Entry 7YGY (X-ray diffraction, 2.60 A resolution); this record covers chain A.

[Chain A]
Protein: EF-hand domain-containing protein D2
Source organism: Homo sapiens
Reference sequence: Q96C19 (EFHD2_HUMAN); residues 70-184 here = UniProt positions 70-184
Chain sequence (120 residues; numbered 65 to 184; the number before each row is that of its first residue):
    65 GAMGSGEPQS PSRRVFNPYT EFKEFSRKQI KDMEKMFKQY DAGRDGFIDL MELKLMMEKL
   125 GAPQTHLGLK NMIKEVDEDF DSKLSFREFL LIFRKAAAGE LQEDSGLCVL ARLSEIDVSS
Not modelled in the structure: 65-81, 181-184
Sequence notes: expression tag (65-69)
UniProt features mapped onto this chain:
  - binding site (Ca(2+)): Asp105, Asp109, Glu116, Asp141, Asp143, Asp145, Lys147, Glu152
  - modified residue: Ser74 (Phosphoserine), Ser76 (Phosphoserine), Tyr83 (Phosphotyrosine)
Bound ions: Zn2+ site 1: Asp105, Asp109, Phe111, Glu116; Zn2+ site 2: His130, Lys134, Glu167, Glu179; Zn2+ site 3: Asp141, Asp143, Asp145, Lys147, Glu152
Reported in the primary citation:
  - Zn2+ coordination through a water molecule: Ser149

[Overview]
Asp105, Asp109, Phe111 and Glu116 form the Zn2+ site 1. His130, Lys134, Glu167 and Glu179 coordinate Zn2+ site
2. UniProt lists 8 Ca2+-binding residues. The paper reports water-mediated Zn2+ coordination by Ser149.
Chain A is EF-hand domain-containing protein D2 (Homo sapiens); the structure, Crystal structure of the
Zn2+-bound EFhd2/Swiprosin-1, was determined by X-ray diffraction together with 7YGV and 7YGW from the same
study.
